2H8D - chains A and D of the 4 polymer chains in the assembly; structure by X-ray diffraction, 1.78 A resolution.

[Chain A]
Molecule: Hemoglobin alpha subunit
Organism: Trematomus bernacchii
Reference sequence: P80043 (HBA_PAGBE); residue numbers follow UniProt; this construct covers 1-142
Amino-acid sequence (143 residues; numbered 0 to 142; the number before each row is that of its first residue; numbering starts at 0):
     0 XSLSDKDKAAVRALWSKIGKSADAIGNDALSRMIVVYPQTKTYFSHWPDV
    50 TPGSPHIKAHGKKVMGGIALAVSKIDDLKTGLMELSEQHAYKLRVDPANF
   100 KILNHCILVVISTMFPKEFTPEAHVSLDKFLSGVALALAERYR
Modified residues: ACE (acetyl group) at position 0
UniProt features mapped onto this chain:
  - binding site (O2): His59
  - binding site (heme b): His88
  - modified residue: Ser1 (N-acetylserine)
Metal / ion sites: K+: Asp75 (shared with Asp13(D), His17(D) of chain D); heme Fe near His88 (its only coordinating residue here)
Residues lining bound ligands: heme (HEM): Met32, Thr39, Tyr42, Phe43, His45, Trp46, His59, Lys62, Val63, Gly66, Ile67, Leu84, Gln87, His88, Leu92, Val94, Asn98, Phe99, Leu102, Asn103, Ile106, Leu137

[Chain D]
Molecule: Hemoglobin beta subunit
Organism: Trematomus bernacchii
Reference sequence: P80044 (HBB_PAGBE); residue numbers follow UniProt; this construct covers 1-146
Amino-acid sequence (146 residues; each row starts with the number of its first residue):
     1 VEWTDKERSIISDIFSHMDYDDIGPKALSRCLIVYPWTQRHFSGFGNLYN
    51 AEAIIGNANVAAHGIKVLHGLDRGVKNMDNIAATYADLSTLHSEKLHVDP
   101 DNFKLLSDCITIVLAAKMGHAFTAETQGAFQKFLAVVVSALGKQYH
Metal / ion sites: K+: Asp13, His17 (shared with Asp75(A) of chain A); heme Fe near His92 (its only coordinating residue here)
Residues lining bound ligands: heme (HEM): Thr38, His41, Phe42, His63, Lys66, Val67, Gly70, Leu71, Arg73, Leu88, Leu91, His92, Leu96, Val98, Asn102, Phe103, Leu106, Leu141

[How chain A and chain D interact]
Pairs across the interface - 31 pairs, chain A then chain D:
  Pro37(A) - Tyr145(D)
  Pro37(A) - His146(D)
  Gln38(A) - Pro100(D)
  Lys40(A) - His146(D)  hydrogen bond (side chain-backbone)
  Thr41(A) - Arg40(D)  hydrogen bond (backbone-side chain)
  Thr41(A) - His97(D)
  Thr41(A) - Val98(D)
  Thr41(A) - Asp99(D)
  Thr41(A) - Tyr145(D)
  Tyr42(A) - Arg40(D)
  Tyr42(A) - Asp99(D)  hydrogen bond
  Ser44(A) - His97(D)
  Leu92(A) - Arg40(D)
  Arg93(A) - Pro36(D)  hydrogen bond (side chain-backbone)
  Arg93(A) - Trp37(D)
  Arg93(A) - Gln39(D)  hydrogen bond
  Arg93(A) - Arg40(D)
  Arg93(A) - Tyr49(D)
  Asp95(A) - Trp37(D)  hydrogen bond
  Asp95(A) - Asp99(D)
  Asp95(A) - Asp101(D)
  Asp95(A) - Asn102(D)  hydrogen bond
  Asp95(A) - Leu105(D)
  Pro96(A) - Trp37(D)
  Ala97(A) - Asp101(D)
  Asn98(A) - Asp99(D)  hydrogen bond
  Tyr141(A) - Pro36(D)
  Tyr141(A) - Trp37(D)  hydrophobic
  Arg142(A) - Val34(D)  hydrogen bond (side chain-backbone)
  Arg142(A) - Tyr35(D)
  Arg142(A) - Pro36(D)
Also at the interface, not in a pair above, chain A (16 interface residues in all): Tyr90, Val94

[In short]
Chain A and chain D each contribute 16 residues to their interface; the contacts include 9 hydrogen bonds.
Among the polar pairs are Lys40(A)-His146(D), Thr41(A)-Arg40(D) and Tyr42(A)-Asp99(D). Bound to chain A: heme.
Ligands of chain D: heme.
Here chain A is Hemoglobin alpha subunit and chain D is Hemoglobin beta subunit, both from Trematomus
bernacchii. Entry 2H8D (Crystal structure of deoxy hemoglobin from Trematomus bernacchii at pH 8.4) was
determined by X-ray diffraction together with 2H8F from the same study.
